Entry 7WLD (electron microscopy, 2.53 A resolution); this record covers chains T and U of the 5 polymer chains in the assembly.

[Chain T]
Molecule: GPI transamidase component PIG-T
Organism: Homo sapiens
UniProtKB: Q969N2 (PIGT_HUMAN); residues 2-578 here = UniProt positions 2-578
Chain sequence (831 residues; row label = number of the first residue in the row; numbers below 1 keep their minus sign (Met-1 is residue -1)):
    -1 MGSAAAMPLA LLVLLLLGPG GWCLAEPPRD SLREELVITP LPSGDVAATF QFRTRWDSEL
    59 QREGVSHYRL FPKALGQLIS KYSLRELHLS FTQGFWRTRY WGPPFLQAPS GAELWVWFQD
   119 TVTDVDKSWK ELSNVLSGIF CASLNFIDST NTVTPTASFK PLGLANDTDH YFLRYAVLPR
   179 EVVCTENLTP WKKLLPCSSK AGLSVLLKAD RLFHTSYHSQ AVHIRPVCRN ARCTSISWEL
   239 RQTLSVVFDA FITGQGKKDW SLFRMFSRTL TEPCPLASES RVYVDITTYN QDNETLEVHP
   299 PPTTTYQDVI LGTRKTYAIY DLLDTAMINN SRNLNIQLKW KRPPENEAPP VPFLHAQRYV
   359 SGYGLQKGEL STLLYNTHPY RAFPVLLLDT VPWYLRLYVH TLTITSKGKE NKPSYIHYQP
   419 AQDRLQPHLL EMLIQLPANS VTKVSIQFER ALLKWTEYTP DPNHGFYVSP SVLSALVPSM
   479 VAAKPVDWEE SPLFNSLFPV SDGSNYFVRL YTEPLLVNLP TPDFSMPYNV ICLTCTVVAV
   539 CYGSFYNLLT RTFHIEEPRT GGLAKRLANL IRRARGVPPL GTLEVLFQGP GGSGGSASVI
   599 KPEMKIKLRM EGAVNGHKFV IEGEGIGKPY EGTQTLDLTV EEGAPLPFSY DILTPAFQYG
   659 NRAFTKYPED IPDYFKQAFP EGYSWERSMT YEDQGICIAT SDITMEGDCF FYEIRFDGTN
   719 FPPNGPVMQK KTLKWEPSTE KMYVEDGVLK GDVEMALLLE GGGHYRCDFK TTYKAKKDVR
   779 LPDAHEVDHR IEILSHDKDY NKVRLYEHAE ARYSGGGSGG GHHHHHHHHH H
Unresolved in the structure: -1 to 24, 553-829
Disulfides: Cys195-Cys272, Cys226-Cys231
Covalently attached groups: glycan linked to Asn327
Differences from the reference sequence: initiating methionine (-1); expression tag (0-1, 579-829)
Small-molecule neighbours: 05E / 06O / 2-amino-2-deoxy-alpha-D-glucopyranose: Pro460, Asn461, Asp521, Phe522, Ser523, Met524, Leu531
Curated features (UniProtKB/Swiss-Prot):
  - binding site (a 2-acyl-6-[6-phosphoethanolamine-alpha-D-mannosyl-(1->2)-6-phosphoethanolamine-alpha-D-mannosyl-(1->6)-2-phosphoethanolamine-alpha-D-mannosyl-(1->4)-alpha-D-glucosaminyl]-1-(1-radyl,2-acyl-sn-glycero-3-phospho)-1D-myo-inositol): Asn461, Asp521, Ser523, Asn527
  - glycosylation (N-linked (GlcNAc...) asparagine): Asn164, Asn291, Asn327
  - natural variant: Glu84 to Leu578 (deletion: In MCAHS3), Cys139 to Leu578 (deletion: In MCAHS3), Phe157 (F157V: In MCAHS3; uncertain significance), Arg172 (R172C: In MCAHS3), Thr183 (T183P: In MCAHS3), Glu184 (E184K: In MCAHS3), Glu237 (E237Q: In MCAHS3), Arg330 to Leu578 (deletion: In MCAHS3), Gly360 (G360V: In MCAHS3), Gly366 (G366R: In MCAHS3; G366W: In MCAHS3), Asn374 (N374D: In MCAHS3; uncertain significance), His376 (H376P: In MCAHS3; uncertain significance), 5 further natural variant entries in UniProt
  - mutagenesis: Pro38 (P38A: No effect on function in GPI-anchor attachment to protein), Gly92 (G92A: No effect on function in GPI-anchor attachment to protein), Glu129 (E129A: No effect on function in GPI-anchor attachment to protein), Ser135 to Gly136 (No effect on function in GPI-anchor attachment to protein), Cys139 (C139A: No effect on function in GPI-anchor attachment to protein), Asp146 (D146A: No effect on function in GPI-anchor attachment to protein), Asn164 (N164Q: No effect on function in GPI-anchor attachment to protein), Cys182 (C182S: Decreased function in GPI-anchor attachment to protein), Glu184 (E184A: No effect on function in GPI-anchor attachment to protein), Lys190 to Lys191 (No effect on function in GPI-anchor attachment to protein), Asn291 (N291Q: No effect on function in GPI-anchor attachment to protein), Asn327 (N327Q: No effect on function in GPI-anchor attachment to protein), 7 further mutagenesis entries in UniProt
From the paper describing this entry:
  - binding site for the ligand 05E: Asn461
  - binding site for the ligand 06O: Asp521, Ser523
  - mutagenesis - D521A, D521L, S523F, S523W: decreased catalytic activity
  - mutagenesis - S523A: unchanged catalytic activity
  - disease-associated variants - T183P, E184K, E237Q, G360V, G366W, R448W, V528M (citing earlier work)
  - mutagenesis - D521L/S523F: abolished catalytic activity

[Chain U]
Molecule: Phosphatidylinositol glycan anchor biosynthesis class U protein
Organism: Homo sapiens
UniProtKB: Q9H490 (PIGU_HUMAN); numbering as in UniProt (aligned over 2-435)
Chain sequence (712 residues; each row starts with the number of its first residue; numbers below 1 keep their minus sign (Met-1 is residue -1)):
    -1 MGSAAPLVLV LVVAVTVRAA LFRSSLAEFI SERVEVVSPL SSWKRVVEGL SLLDLGVSPY
    59 SGAVFHETPL IIYLFHFLID YAELVFMITD ALTAIALYFA IQDFNKVVFK KQKLLLELDQ
   119 YAPDVAELIR TPMEMRYIPL KVALFYLLNP YTILSCVAKS TCAINNTLIA FFILTTIKGS
   179 AFLSAIFLAL ATYQSLYPLT LFVPGLLYLL QRQYIPVKMK SKAFWIFSWE YAMMYVGSLV
   239 VIICLSFFLL SSWDFIPAVY GFILSVPDLT PNIGLFWYFF AEMFEHFSLF FVCVFQINVF
   299 FYTIPLAIKL KEHPIFFMFI QIAVIAIFKS YPTVGDVALY MAFFPVWNHL YRFLRNIFVL
   359 TCIIIVCSLL FPVLWHLWIY AGSANSNFFY AITLTFNVGQ ILLISDYFYA FLRREYYLTH
   419 GLYLTAKDGT EAMLVLKGTL EVLFQGPGGS GGSASVIKPE MKIKLRMEGA VNGHKFVIEG
   479 EGIGKPYEGT QTLDLTVEEG APLPFSYDIL TPAFQYGNRA FTKYPEDIPD YFKQAFPEGY
   539 SWERSMTYED QGICIATSDI TMEGDCFFYE IRFDGTNFPP NGPVMQKKTL KWEPSTEKMY
   599 VEDGVLKGDV EMALLLEGGG HYRCDFKTTY KAKKDVRLPD AHEVDHRIEI LSHDKDYNKV
   659 RLYEHAEARY SGGGSGGGKL EFSAWSHPQF EKGGGSGGGS GGSAWSHPQF EK
Unresolved in the structure: -1 to 1, 421-710
Differences from the reference sequence: initiating methionine (-1); expression tag (0-1, 436-710)
Small-molecule neighbours:
  - 05E / 06O / 2-amino-2-deoxy-alpha-D-glucopyranose: Ile361, Val364, Cys365, Leu372, Asn383, Asn385, Phe386, Ala389, Ile390, Leu392, Thr393, Val396
  - BJR ((4S,7R)-7-[(hexadecanoyloxy)methyl]-4-hydroxy-N,N,N-trimethyl-4,9-dioxo-3,5,8-trioxa-4lambda~5~-phosphahexacosan-1-aminium), molecule 1: Phe27, Pro370, Val371, His374
  - BJR, molecule 2: Val364, Leu368, Phe386
  - DKB ([(2R)-1-[2-azanylethoxy(oxidanyl)phosphoryl]oxy-3-hexadecanoyloxy-propan-2-yl] octadecanoate): Asn147, Pro148, Tyr149, Met339, Phe342, Asn346, Tyr349, Ile355, Phe356, Thr359, Ile362, Ile363, Ser366, Leu367, Tyr405
  - phosphatidyl serine (P5S; O-[(R)-{[(2R)-2,3-bis(octadecanoyloxy)propyl]oxy}(hydroxy)phosphoryl]-L-serine): Leu90, Phe169, Leu172, Thr173, Lys176, Gly177, Ser178, Leu181, Phe185
Curated features (UniProtKB/Swiss-Prot):
  - binding site (a cardiolipin): Lys216, Met217, Lys309
  - binding site (a 2-acyl-6-[6-phosphoethanolamine-alpha-D-mannosyl-(1->2)-6-phosphoethanolamine-alpha-D-mannosyl-(1->6)-2-phosphoethanolamine-alpha-D-mannosyl-(1->4)-alpha-D-glucosaminyl]-1-(1-radyl,2-acyl-sn-glycero-3-phospho)-1D-myo-inositol): Asn383, Asn385
  - natural variant: Ile70 (I70K: In NEDBSS), Asn383 (N383K: In NEDBSS)
  - mutagenesis: Pro67 (P67A: No effect on function in GPI-anchor attachment to protein), Leu95 (L95A: No effect on function in GPI-anchor attachment to protein), Tyr144 (Y144A: No effect on function in GPI-anchor attachment to protein), Thr150 (T150A: No effect on function in GPI-anchor attachment to protein), Ser153 (S153A: No effect on function in GPI-anchor attachment to protein), Ile167 (I167A: No effect on function in GPI-anchor attachment to protein), Phe225 (F225A: No effect on function in GPI-anchor attachment to protein), Leu237 (L237A: No effect on function in GPI-anchor attachment to protein), Glu283 (E283A: No effect on function in GPI-anchor attachment to protein), Phe285 (F285A: No effect on function in GPI-anchor attachment to protein), Leu375 to Trp376 (Decreased function in GPI-anchor attachment to protein), Phe406 (F406A: No effect on function in GPI-anchor attachment to protein), 1 further mutagenesis entry in UniProt
From the paper describing this entry:
  - binding site for the ligand 06O: Asn383, Asn385
  - disease-associated variants - I70K, N383K (citing earlier work)

[Interface between chain T and chain U]
Residue-residue contacts (63; chain T residue first):
  Tyr361(T) with Tyr378(U)
  Gly362(T) with Ile377(U)
  Leu363(T) with Ile377(U)
  Gln364(T) with Glu30(U); Trp373(U); Tyr378(U)
  Lys365(T) with Glu30(U), salt bridge
  Arg394(T) with Asp266(U), salt bridge
  Leu395(T) with Glu46(U)
  Tyr396(T) with Lys42(U); Arg43(U); Glu46(U); Val62(U), hydrophobic
  Val397(T) with Glu46(U), hydrogen bond (backbone-side chain); Ser49(U); Leu50(U), hydrophobic; Leu53(U), hydrophobic
  His398(T) with Lys42(U); Val45(U); Glu46(U), salt bridge; Ser49(U)
  Pro418(T) with Ser59(U)
  Ala419(T) with Gly60(U); Ala61(U)
  Gln420(T) with Ser59(U), hydrogen bond (side chain-backbone)
  Asp421(T) with Ala61(U)
  Glu447(T) with Lys42(U), salt bridge
  Leu450(T) with Leu267(U)
  Lys452(T) with Leu267(U)
  Trp453(T) with Ala279(U), hydrogen bond (backbone-backbone); Glu280(U); Met281(U), hydrogen bond (side chain-backbone)
  Pro520(T) with Glu280(U)
  Asp521(T) with Tyr276(U); Glu280(U), hydrogen bond (backbone-side chain); Asn385(U)
  Met524(T) with Glu280(U); Asn385(U), hydrogen bond
  Pro525(T) with Glu280(U)
  Val528(T) with Tyr276(U), hydrophobic; Phe277(U), hydrophobic; Tyr388(U), hydrogen bond (backbone-side chain)
  Ile529(T) with Phe277(U), hydrophobic
  Leu531(T) with Tyr388(U)
  Thr532(T) with Phe277(U); Tyr388(U), hydrogen bond
  Val535(T) with Leu392(U), hydrophobic; Val396(U), hydrophobic
  Cys539(T) with Tyr300(U); Phe326(U), hydrophobic
  Tyr540(T) with Tyr300(U)
  Ser542(T) with Ser403(U)
  Phe543(T) with Tyr300(U), hydrophobic
  Leu546(T) with Ser403(U); Phe406(U), hydrophobic; Leu410(U)
  Leu547(T) with Pro303(U), hydrophobic; Lys307(U); Phe406(U), hydrophobic
  Phe551(T) with Tyr407(U); Leu410(U); Arg411(U); Tyr414(U), hydrophobic
Also at the interface, not in a pair above, chain T (45 interface residues in all): Ile414, Tyr416, Leu451, Pro518, Thr519, Tyr526, Cys533, Val536, Val538, Arg549, His552
Also at the interface, not in a pair above, chain U (54 interface residues in all): Val32, Val55, Leu273, Trp275, Phe278, Phe282, Glu283, Phe289, Phe293, Asn296, Phe299, Leu304, Ile318, Val322, Trp376, Asn383, Ser384, Ile399

[In short]
45 residues of chain T and 54 residues of chain U are in contact, with 8 hydrogen bonds and 4 salt bridges.
Polar pairs include Lys365(T)-Glu30(U), Arg394(T)-Asp266(U) and His398(T)-Glu46(U). From the paper: a binding
site for the ligand 06O at Asp521(T), Ser523(T) and Asn383(U) among others; D521A, D521L and S523F of chain T,
among others, reduce catalytic activity; 6 substitutions were tested in all.
Here chain T is GPI transamidase component PIG-T and chain U is Phosphatidylinositol glycan anchor
biosynthesis class U protein, both from Homo sapiens. Entry 7WLD (Cryo-EM structure of the human
glycosylphosphatidylinositol transamidase complex at 2.53 Angstrom resolution) was determined by electron
microscopy.
